Entry 1PVG (X-ray diffraction, 1.80 A resolution); this record covers chains A and B.

Chain A (and B):
Protein: DNA topoisomerase II
Organism: Saccharomyces cerevisiae
Notes: EC 5.99.1.3; fragment: N-terminal ATPase region; chain B of this document is another copy of the same molecule, construct and numbering; everything in this record applies to it too
UniProtKB: P06786 (TOP2_YEAST); residue numbers follow UniProt; this construct covers 1-413
Chain sequence (418 residues; numbered -4 to 413; the number before each row is that of its first residue; numbers below 1 keep their minus sign (Gly-4 is residue -4)):
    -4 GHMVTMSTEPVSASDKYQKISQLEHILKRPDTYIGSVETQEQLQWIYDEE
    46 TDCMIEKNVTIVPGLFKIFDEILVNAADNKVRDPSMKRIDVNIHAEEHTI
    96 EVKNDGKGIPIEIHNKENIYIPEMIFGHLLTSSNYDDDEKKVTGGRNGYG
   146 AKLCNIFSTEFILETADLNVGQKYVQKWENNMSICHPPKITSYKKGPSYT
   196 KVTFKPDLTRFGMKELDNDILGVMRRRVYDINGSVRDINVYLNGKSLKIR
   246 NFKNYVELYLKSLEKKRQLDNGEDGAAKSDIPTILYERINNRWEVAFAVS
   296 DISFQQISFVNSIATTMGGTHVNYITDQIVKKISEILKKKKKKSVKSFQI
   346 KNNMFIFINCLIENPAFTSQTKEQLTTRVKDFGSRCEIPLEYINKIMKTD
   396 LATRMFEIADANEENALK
Unresolved in the structure: -4 to 6, 259-275, 335-339, 407-413 (chain B: -4 to 7, 260-275, 335-338, 406-413)
Modified positions: Mse49, Mse81, Mse119, Mse177, Mse208, Mse219, Mse312, Mse349, Mse392, Mse400 (selenomethionine; parent Met)
Sequence notes: cloning artifact (-4 to 0); modified residue (49, 81, 119, 177, 208, 219, 312, 349, 392, 400)
Bound ions: Mg2+: Asn70 (together with AMP-PNP)
Small-molecule neighbours: AMP-PNP (ANP; phosphoaminophosphonic acid-adenylate ester): Glu66, Asn70, Ala71, Asp73, Asn74, Arg77, Asn99, Ile104, Ile120, Phe121, Thr126, Ser127, Ser128, Asn129, Gly139, Gly140, Arg141, Asn142, Gly143, Tyr144, Gly145, Ala146, Lys147, Thr195, Gln365, Lys367
Swiss-Prot annotation at these positions:
  - region: Lys333 to Lys336 (Interaction with DNA)
  - binding site (ATP): Asn70, Asn99, Ser127 to Asn129, Gly140 to Lys147, Gln365 to Lys367
From the paper describing this entry:
  - binding site for AMP-PNP: Tyr12, Asn70, Ser127, Asn129, Arg141 to Gly145, Lys147, Gln365, Lys367
  - Mg2+ coordination: Asn70
  - self-association interface (contacts with another copy of this molecule): Ile104 to Lys147, Val340 to Asn348, Pro360 to Asp376

How chain A and chain B interact:
Residue-residue contacts (116; chain A residue first):
  Ala8(A) - Glu107(B)
  Ser9(A) - His109(B)  hydrogen bond (backbone-side chain)
  Ser9(A) - Asn110(B)  hydrogen bond (side chain-backbone)
  Asp10(A) - Lys111(B)  salt bridge
  Lys11(A) - Arg77(B)
  Lys11(A) - Ser127(B)
  Lys11(A) - Ser128(B)
  Tyr12(A) - Arg77(B)
  Tyr12(A) - Pro105(B)
  Tyr12(A) - His109(B)  hydrogen bond (backbone-side chain)
  Tyr12(A) - Ile116(B)  hydrophobic
  Tyr12(A) - Mse119(B)
  Tyr12(A) - Ile120(B)  hydrophobic
  Tyr12(A) - Ser127(B)
  Tyr12(A) - Ser128(B)
  Gln13(A) - Mse119(B)
  Gln13(A) - Leu125(B)
  Gln13(A) - Thr126(B)
  Gln13(A) - Ser127(B)  hydrogen bond (backbone-backbone)
  Gln13(A) - Tyr130(B)
  Lys14(A) - Glu112(B)
  Lys14(A) - Mse119(B)
  Lys14(A) - His123(B)
  Lys14(A) - Leu125(B)
  Lys14(A) - Thr126(B)
  Ile15(A) - Leu125(B)  hydrogen bond (backbone-backbone)
  Ile15(A) - Tyr130(B)
  Ser16(A) - Leu125(B)
  Gln17(A) - Gln17(B)
  Gln17(A) - Leu125(B)
  His20(A) - Leu125(B)
  His20(A) - Asn142(B)  hydrogen bond
  Lys23(A) - Tyr130(B)  hydrogen bond (side chain-backbone)
  Arg24(A) - Asn129(B)  hydrogen bond (side chain-backbone)
  Arg24(A) - Tyr130(B)
  Arg24(A) - Asp132(B)  salt bridge
  Arg24(A) - Arg141(B)  hydrogen bond (side chain-backbone)
  Arg24(A) - Asn142(B)  hydrogen bond
  Asp26(A) - Ala361(B)
  Thr27(A) - Thr363(B)
  Thr27(A) - Ser364(B)
  Tyr28(A) - Tyr144(B)
  Glu33(A) - Arg373(B)  salt bridge
  Thr34(A) - Arg373(B)  hydrogen bond (backbone-side chain)
  Gln35(A) - Arg373(B)
  Arg77(A) - Lys11(B)
  Arg77(A) - Tyr12(B)
  Lys102(A) - Lys11(B)
  Pro105(A) - Ala8(B)  hydrophobic
  Pro105(A) - Lys11(B)
  Pro105(A) - Tyr12(B)
  Glu107(A) - Ala8(B)
  Glu107(A) - Ser9(B)  hydrogen bond
  Ile108(A) - Ser9(B)
  His109(A) - Ser9(B)  hydrogen bond (side chain-backbone)
  His109(A) - Tyr12(B)  hydrogen bond (side chain-backbone)
  Asn110(A) - Ser9(B)  hydrogen bond (backbone-side chain)
  Glu112(A) - Lys14(B)
  Ile116(A) - Tyr12(B)  hydrophobic
  Mse119(A) - Tyr12(B)
  Mse119(A) - Gln13(B)
  Mse119(A) - Lys14(B)
  Ile120(A) - Tyr12(B)  hydrophobic
  His123(A) - Lys14(B)
  Leu125(A) - Gln13(B)
  Leu125(A) - Lys14(B)
  Leu125(A) - Ile15(B)  hydrogen bond (backbone-backbone)
  Leu125(A) - Ser16(B)
  Leu125(A) - Gln17(B)
  Leu125(A) - His20(B)
  Thr126(A) - Gln13(B)
  Thr126(A) - Lys14(B)
  Ser127(A) - Lys11(B)
  Ser127(A) - Tyr12(B)
  Ser127(A) - Gln13(B)  hydrogen bond (backbone-backbone)
  Ser128(A) - Lys11(B)
  Ser128(A) - Tyr12(B)
  Asn129(A) - Arg24(B)  hydrogen bond (backbone-side chain)
  Tyr130(A) - Gln13(B)
  Tyr130(A) - Ile15(B)  hydrophobic
  Tyr130(A) - Lys23(B)  hydrogen bond (backbone-side chain)
  Tyr130(A) - Arg24(B)
  Asp132(A) - Arg24(B)  salt bridge
  Arg141(A) - Arg24(B)  hydrogen bond (backbone-side chain)
  Asn142(A) - His20(B)  hydrogen bond
  Asn142(A) - Arg24(B)
  Tyr144(A) - His20(B)
  Tyr144(A) - Tyr28(B)
  Asp296(A) - Lys341(B)
  Ile297(A) - Lys341(B)
  Ile297(A) - Phe343(B)
  Mse312(A) - Gln369(B)
  Lys341(A) - Asp296(B)  hydrogen bond (side chain-backbone)
  Lys341(A) - Ile297(B)
  Lys341(A) - Asn348(B)  hydrogen bond
  Lys341(A) - Arg399(B)
  Phe343(A) - Ile297(B)
  Phe343(A) - Phe343(B)  hydrophobic
  Phe343(A) - Gln344(B)
  Phe343(A) - Asn347(B)
  Gln344(A) - Gln344(B)
  Asn347(A) - Phe343(B)
  Asn347(A) - Asn347(B)
  Asn348(A) - Lys341(B)  hydrogen bond
  Ala361(A) - Asp26(B)
  Phe362(A) - Thr27(B)
  Thr363(A) - Thr27(B)
  Thr363(A) - Mse312(B)
  Thr363(A) - Ser364(B)
  Ser364(A) - Thr27(B)
  Ser364(A) - Thr363(B)
  Arg373(A) - Glu33(B)  salt bridge
  Arg373(A) - Thr34(B)  hydrogen bond (side chain-backbone)
  Arg373(A) - Gln35(B)
  Arg399(A) - Lys341(B)
  Ile403(A) - Gln344(B)
Also at the interface, not in a pair above, chain A (61 interface residues in all): Leu124, Ser298, Gln365, Gln369, Thr371
Also at the interface, not in a pair above, chain B (60 interface residues in all): Ile108, Leu124, Asp131, Ser298, Phe362, Gln365, Thr371

Summary:
61 residues of chain A face 60 of chain B across their interface, with 25 hydrogen bonds and 5 salt bridges.
Polar contacts include Asp10(A)-Lys111(B), Arg24(A)-Asp132(B) and Glu33(A)-Arg373(B). Bound to chain A:
AMP-PNP. From the paper: a binding site for AMP-PNP at Tyr12(A), Asn70(A) and Ser127(A) among others; Mg2+
coordination by Asn70(A).
Chain A and chain B are both DNA topoisomerase II (Saccharomyces cerevisiae); the structure, Crystal Structure
of the ATPase region of Saccharomyces Cerevisiae topoisomerase II, was determined by X-ray diffraction,
deposited together with 1QZR.
